4I7Z - chains A and G of the 8 polymer chains in the assembly; structure by X-ray diffraction, 2.80 A resolution.

# Chain A
Protein: Cytochrome b6
Organism: Mastigocladus laminosus
UniProtKB: P83791 (CYB6_MASLA); residue numbers follow UniProt; this construct covers 1-215
Amino-acid sequence (215 residues; row label = number of the first residue in the row):
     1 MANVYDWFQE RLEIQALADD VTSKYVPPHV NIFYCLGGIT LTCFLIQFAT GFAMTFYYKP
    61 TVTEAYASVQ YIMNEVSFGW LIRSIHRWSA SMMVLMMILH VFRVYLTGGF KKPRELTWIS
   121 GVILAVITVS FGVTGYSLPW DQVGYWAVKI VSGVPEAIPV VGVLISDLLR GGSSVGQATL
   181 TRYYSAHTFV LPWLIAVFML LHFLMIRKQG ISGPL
Unresolved in the structure: 1-2
Metal / ion sites: Cd2+: E75 (shared with 1 residue of chain C); heme Fe site 1: H86, H187; heme Fe site 2: H100, H202
Ligand contacts:
  - Octadecane (8K6): F44, L45, F48, A49, F52, V190, W193, L194, A196, M199, L200, F203
  - beta-carotene (BCR): I32, F33, C35, I39, M96, L99
  - chlorophyll a (CLA): I98, V101, F102, Y105, W118, A125, V126, V129
  - heme (HEM), molecule 1: K24, V30, N31, Y34, C35, G38, L41, T42, F203, I206, R207, G210, I211
  - heme (HEM), molecule 2: Y34, G37, G38, T40, L41, M93, M97, H100, V101, R103, V104, G109, F110, R114, T117, W118, G121, V122, L124, A125, T128, M199, H202, F203, I206, G210, I211, S212
  - heme (HEM), molecule 3: F44, Q47, F48, G51, F52, M54, T55, Y58, V69, R83, H86, R87, A90, M93, T128, F131, G132, G135, Y136, L138, P139, Y184, H187, T188, F189, P192
  - OZ2 ((2R)-3-{[(R)-{[(2S)-2,3-dihydroxypropyl]oxy}(hydroxy)phosphoryl]oxy}-2-[(6Z)-tridec-6-enoyloxy]propyl (9Z)-octadec-9-enoate), molecule 1: C43, M92, M96
  - OZ2, molecule 2: V76, S77, F78, W80, L81
Curated features (UniProtKB/Swiss-Prot):
  - binding site (heme c): C35, K208
  - binding site (heme b): R83, H86, H100, R103, H187, H202

# Chain G
Protein: Cytochrome b6-f complex subunit 5
Organism: Mastigocladus laminosus
UniProtKB: P83797 (PETG_MASLA); residues 1-37 here = UniProt positions 1-37
Amino-acid sequence (37 residues; each row starts with the number of its first residue):
     1 MVEPLLDGLV LGLVFATLGG LFYAAYQQYK RPNELGG
Unresolved in the structure: 1-2
Ligand contacts: beta-carotene (BCR): L13, A16, T17, G19, G20, Y23

# How chain A and chain G interact
Residue-residue contacts (20; chain A residue first):
  H29(A) - Q28(G)
  N31(A) - A24(G)
  F33(A) - T17(G)
  F33(A) - G20(G)
  F33(A) - L21(G)  hydrophobic
  W88(A) - L5(G)  hydrophobic
  S91(A) - L6(G)
  L95(A) - V10(G)  hydrophobic
  L95(A) - L13(G)  hydrophobic
  L99(A) - V14(G)  hydrophobic
  L99(A) - T17(G)
  F102(A) - V14(G)  hydrophobic
  F102(A) - L18(G)  hydrophobic
  F102(A) - L21(G)
  R103(A) - L21(G)
  L106(A) - L18(G)  hydrophobic
  L106(A) - L21(G)  hydrophobic
  L106(A) - F22(G)  hydrophobic
  P214(A) - L35(G)
  L215(A) - Q28(G)
Also at the interface, not in a pair above, chain A (17 interface residues in all): P28, L36, R87, M92, M96
Also at the interface, not in a pair above, chain G (20 interface residues in all): E3, L9, A25, N33, E34, G36, G37

# In short
The interface between chain A and chain G involves 17 residues on one side and 20 on the other. One compound
OZ2 molecule and one beta-carotene molecule are bound between chain A and chain G.
Here chain A is Cytochrome b6 and chain G is Cytochrome b6-f complex subunit 5, both from Mastigocladus
laminosus. Entry 4I7Z (Crystal structure of cytochrome b6f in DOPG, with disordered Rieske Iron-Sulfur Protein
soluble domain) was determined by X-ray diffraction.
